Entry 9JNU (electron microscopy, 2.50 A resolution); this record covers chains E and I of the 11 polymer chains in the assembly.

== Chain E ==
Protein: Histone H3
Organism: Xenopus laevis
Reference sequence: A0A310TTQ1 (A0A310TTQ1_XENLA); residues 1-135 here correspond to UniProt positions 2-136 (UniProt number = residue number + 1)
Amino-acid sequence (135 residues; row label = number of the first residue in the row):
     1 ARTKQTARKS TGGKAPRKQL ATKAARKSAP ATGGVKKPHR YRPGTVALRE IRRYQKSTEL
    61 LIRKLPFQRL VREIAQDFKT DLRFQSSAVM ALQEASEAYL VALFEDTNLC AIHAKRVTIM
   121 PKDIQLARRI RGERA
Unresolved in the structure: 1-39, 135

== Chain I ==
Molecule: 146-nt DNA strand
Organism: Escherichia coli K-12
Sequence (146 nucleotides; numbered 2 to 147; the number before each row is that of its first residue):
     2 TCGAGAATCC CGGTGCCGAG GCCGCTCAAT TGGTCGTAGA CAGCTCTAGC ACCGCTTAAA
    62 CGCACGTACG CGCTGTCCCC CGCGTTTTAA CCGCCAAGGG GATTACTCCC TAGTCTCCAG
   122 GCACGTGTCA GATATATACA TCCGAT

== Interface between chain E and chain I ==
Contacting residue pairs - 18 pairs, chain E then chain I:
  Arg40(E) with DG145(I), sugar contact
  Tyr41(E) with DC144(I), phosphate contact; DG145(I), phosphate contact
  Arg42(E) with DA69(I), salt bridge to the phosphate; DG145(I), hydrogen bond to the phosphate; DA146(I), phosphate contact
  Thr45(E) with DG145(I), hydrogen bond to the phosphate
  Arg72(E) with DC51(I), salt bridge to the phosphate
  Arg83(E) with DG50(I), sugar contact; DC51(I), phosphate contact
  Phe84(E) with DG50(I), sugar contact; DC51(I), hydrogen bond to the phosphate
  Gln85(E) with DG50(I), phosphate contact
  Ser86(E) with DG50(I), phosphate contact
  Arg116(E) with DG71(I), phosphate contact; DC72(I), phosphate contact
  Val117(E) with DG71(I), hydrogen bond to the phosphate
  Thr118(E) with DG71(I), hydrogen bond to the phosphate
Other interface residues (no listed pair), chain E (18 interface residues in all): Pro43, Arg63, Leu82, Lys115, Met120, Lys122
Other interface residues (no listed pair), chain I (11 interface residues in all): DA60, DA61, DC70

== Summary ==
The interface between chain E and chain I involves 18 residues on one side and 11 on the other, with 5
hydrogen bonds and 2 salt bridges. Polar pairs include Arg42(E)-DG145(I), Thr45(E)-DG145(I) and
Phe84(E)-DC51(I).
Chain E is Histone H3 (Xenopus laevis) and chain I is a 146-nt DNA strand (Escherichia coli K-12); the
structure, Structure of isw1-nucleosome complex in ADP state, was determined by electron microscopy (same
publication as 9JNT, 9JNV, 9JO2, 9JO5, 9LIU and 9LJ2).
